PDB entry 1ZJL | X-ray diffraction, 2.00 A resolution | chain A

# Chain A
Name: Maltose-binding periplasmic protein
From: Escherichia coli
UniProtKB: P02928 (MALE_ECOLI); residues 1-370 here correspond to UniProt positions 27-396 (UniProt number = residue number + 26)
Amino-acid sequence (370 residues; each row starts with the number of its first residue):
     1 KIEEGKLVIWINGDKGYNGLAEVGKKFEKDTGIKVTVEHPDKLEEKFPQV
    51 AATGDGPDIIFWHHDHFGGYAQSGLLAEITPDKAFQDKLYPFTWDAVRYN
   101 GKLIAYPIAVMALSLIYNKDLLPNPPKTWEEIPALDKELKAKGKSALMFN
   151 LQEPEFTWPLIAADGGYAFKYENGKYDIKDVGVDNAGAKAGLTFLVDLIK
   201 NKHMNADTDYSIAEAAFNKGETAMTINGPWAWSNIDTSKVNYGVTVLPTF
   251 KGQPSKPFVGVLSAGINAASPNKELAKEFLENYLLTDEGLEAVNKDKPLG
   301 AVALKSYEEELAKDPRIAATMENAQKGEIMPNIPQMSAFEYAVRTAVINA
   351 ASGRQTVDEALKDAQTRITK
Differences from the reference sequence: engineered mutation His63 (Ala89 in P02928), His66 (Arg92 in P02928), Met111 (Glu137 in P02928), Glu155 (Tyr181 in P02928), Glu340 (Trp366 in P02928)
Metal / ion sites: Zn2+ site 1 near Lys1 (its only coordinating residue here); Zn2+ site 2: Lys15, His63; Zn2+ site 3: His39, Glu138; Zn2+ site 4: His63, His66

# In short
Lys15 and His63 form the Zn2+ site 2. His39 and Glu138 form the Zn2+ site 3.
Chain A is Maltose-binding periplasmic protein (Escherichia coli); the structure, Crystal structure of
zinc-bound engineered maltose binding protein, was determined by X-ray diffraction (same publication as 1ZIU,
1ZKB and 1ZMG).
